Entry 5JEA (X-ray diffraction, 2.65 A resolution); this record covers chains I and K of the 12 polymer chains in the assembly.

[Chain I]
Name: Exosome complex component CSL4
Source organism: Saccharomyces cerevisiae (strain ATCC 204508 / S288c)
UniProt: P53859 (CSL4_YEAST); numbering as in UniProt (aligned over 1-292)
Chain sequence (295 residues; numbered -2 to 292; the number before each row is that of its first residue; numbers below 1 keep their minus sign (Gly-2 is residue -2)):
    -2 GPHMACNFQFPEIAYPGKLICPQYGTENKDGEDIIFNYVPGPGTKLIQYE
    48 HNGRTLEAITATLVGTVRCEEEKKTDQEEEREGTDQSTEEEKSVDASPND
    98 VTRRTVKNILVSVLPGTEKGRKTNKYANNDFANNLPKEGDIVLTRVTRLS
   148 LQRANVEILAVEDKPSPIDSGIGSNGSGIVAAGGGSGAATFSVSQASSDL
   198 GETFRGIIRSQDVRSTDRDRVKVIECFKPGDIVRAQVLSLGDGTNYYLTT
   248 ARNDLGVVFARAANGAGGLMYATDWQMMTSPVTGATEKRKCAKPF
Unresolved in the structure: -2 to 4, 25-29, 71-102, 115-130
Construct notes: expression tag (-2 to 0)
From the paper describing this entry:
  - conformationally variable residues (loop rearrangement): Val158 to Thr200
  - mutagenesis - N250A/W272E/F292E: unchanged binding to Superkiller protein 7, Endolysin (chain K)
  - mutagenesis - G253E: decreased binding to Superkiller protein 7, Endolysin (chain K) (citing earlier work)

[Chain K]
Name: Superkiller protein 7, Endolysin
Source organism: Saccharomyces cerevisiae
Notes: EC 3.2.1.17
UniProt: chimeric construct of Q08491, P00720: residues 116-225 from Q08491 (SKI7_YEAST) positions 116-225 (same numbers); residues 226-389 from P00720 positions 1-164 (UniProt number = residue number - 225)
Chain sequence (279 residues; each row starts with the number of its first residue):
   111 GPDSMDDKLNLEESWKAIKEMNHYCFLKNDPCINQTDDFAFTNFIIKDKK
   161 NSLSTSIPLSSQNSSFLSLKKHNNELLGIFVPCNLPKTTRKVAIENFNRP
   211 SPDDIIQSAQLNAFNMNIFEMLRIDEGLRLKIYKDTEGYYTIGIGHLLTK
   261 SPSLNAAKSELDKAIGRNTNGVITKDEAEKLFNQDVDAAVRGILRNAKLK
   311 PVYDSLDAVRRAALINMVFQMGETGVAGFTNSLRMLQQKRWDEAAVNLAK
   361 SRWHNQTPNRAKRVITTFRTGTWDAYKNL
Unresolved in the structure: 111-115, 142-147, 159-179, 247-251, 257-284, 329-336, 345-364, 389
Construct notes: expression tag (111-115); conflict Gly237 (Arg12 in P00720), Thr279 (Cys54 in P00720), Ala322 (Cys97 in P00720), Arg362 (Ile137 in P00720), His364 (Tyr139 in P00720)
From the paper describing this entry:
  - mutagenesis - W125D/I128D, F149D/F151D/F154D, I189D/F190D: unchanged binding to Exo9

[Interface between chain I and chain K]
Contacting residue pairs - 61 pairs, chain I then chain K:
  Phe5(I) with Trp125(K)
  Phe7(I) with Trp125(K), hydrophobic
  Tyr12(I) with Asn132(K), hydrogen bond (side chain-backbone); Tyr134(K)
  Lys15(I) with Asn132(K)
  Leu16(I) with Ile128(K); Met131(K), hydrophobic; Asn132(K), hydrogen bond (backbone-side chain)
  Ile17(I) with Trp125(K)
  Cys18(I) with Trp125(K), hydrophobic; Ile128(K)
  Pro19(I) with Leu121(K), hydrophobic; Trp125(K); Ile128(K)
  Tyr21(I) with Leu121(K)
  His48(I) with Ala127(K); Met131(K)
  Arg51(I) with Asp116(K), hydrogen bond (side chain-backbone); Asp117(K); Leu119(K)
  Thr52(I) with Asp117(K), hydrogen bond (backbone-backbone); Lys118(K); Leu119(K)
  Leu53(I) with Ser124(K); Ala127(K), hydrophobic; Met131(K), hydrophobic
  Arg211(I) with Asp213(K), salt bridge; Ile216(K)
  Ser212(I) with Asp213(K), hydrogen bond (backbone-side chain); Gln217(K)
  Thr213(I) with Asp213(K), hydrogen bond (backbone-side chain); Ile216(K); Gln217(K)
  Asn250(I) with Ser211(K), hydrogen bond; Asp214(K), hydrogen bond
  Val255(I) with Ile189(K)
  Phe256(I) with Gly188(K); Ile189(K), hydrophobic; Phe190(K)
  Leu266(I) with Phe190(K)
  Met267(I) with Phe190(K)
  Tyr268(I) with Phe190(K); Pro192(K), hydrophobic; Leu195(K)
  Ala269(I) with Phe207(K), hydrophobic
  Thr270(I) with Ala203(K); Asn206(K)
  Asp271(I) with Asn206(K), hydrogen bond; Phe207(K)
  Trp272(I) with Asn206(K), hydrogen bond (side chain-backbone); Phe207(K); Arg209(K), hydrogen bond (side chain-backbone); Pro210(K); Ser211(K); Pro212(K)
  Gln273(I) with Pro212(K)
  Pro278(I) with Pro192(K), hydrophobic
  Lys290(I) with Phe207(K)
  Pro291(I) with Ile189(K), hydrophobic; Phe207(K)
  Phe292(I) with Phe207(K), hydrophobic
Interface residues without a listed pair, chain I (40 interface residues in all): Gln6, Gly14, Gly22, Thr23, Tyr46, Glu54, Ala55, Asp214, Cys288
Interface residues without a listed pair, chain K (32 interface residues in all): Glu130, Ile204, Asn208, Gln220
From the paper, about this interface:
  - interface residues, chain I: Asn250(I), Trp272(I), Phe292(I)
  - interface residues, chain K: Leu121(K), Trp125(K), Ile128(K), Met131(K), Asn132(K), Leu195(K), Ala203(K), Phe207(K), Pro212(K), Asp213(K), Asp214(K), Gln217(K)

[Overview]
40 residues of chain I and 32 residues of chain K are in contact; the contacts include 11 hydrogen bonds and 1
salt bridge. Among the polar pairs are Arg211(I)-Asp213(K), Tyr12(I)-Asn132(K) and Leu16(I)-Asn132(K). From
the paper: G253E of chain I reduces binding to Superkiller protein 7, Endolysin (chain K); interface residues
Asn250(I), Trp272(I) and Leu121(K) among others; 5 substitutions were tested in all.
Chain I is Exosome complex component CSL4 (Saccharomyces cerevisiae (strain ATCC 204508 / S288c)) and chain K
is Superkiller protein 7, Endolysin (Saccharomyces cerevisiae); the structure, Structure of a cytoplasmic
11-subunit RNA exosome complex including Ski7, bound to RNA, was determined by X-ray diffraction.
